6DW0 - chains D and C of the 5 polymer chains in the assembly; structure by electron microscopy, 3.80 A resolution.

== Chain D ==
Molecule: Gamma-aminobutyric acid receptor subunit gamma-2
Organism: Rattus norvegicus
UniProtKB: P18508 (GBRG2_RAT); residues -37 to 428 here correspond to UniProt positions 1-466 (UniProt number = residue number + 38)
Chain sequence (490 residues; row label = number of the first residue in the row; numbers below 1 keep their minus sign (Met-37 is residue -37)):
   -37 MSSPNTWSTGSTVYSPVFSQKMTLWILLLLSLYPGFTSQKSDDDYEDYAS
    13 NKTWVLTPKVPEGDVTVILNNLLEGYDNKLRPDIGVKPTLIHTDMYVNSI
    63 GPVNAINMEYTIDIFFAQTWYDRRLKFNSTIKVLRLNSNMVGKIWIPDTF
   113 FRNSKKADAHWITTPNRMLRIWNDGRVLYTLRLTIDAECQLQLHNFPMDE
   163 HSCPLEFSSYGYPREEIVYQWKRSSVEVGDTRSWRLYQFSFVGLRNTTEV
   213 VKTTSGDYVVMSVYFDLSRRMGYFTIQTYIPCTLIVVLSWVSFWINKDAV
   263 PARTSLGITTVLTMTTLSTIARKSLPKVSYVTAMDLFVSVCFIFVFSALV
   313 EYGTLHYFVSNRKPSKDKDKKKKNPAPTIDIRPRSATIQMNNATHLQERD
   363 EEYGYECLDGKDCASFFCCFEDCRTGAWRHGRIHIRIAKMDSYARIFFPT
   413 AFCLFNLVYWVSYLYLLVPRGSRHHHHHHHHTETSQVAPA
Unresolved in the structure: -37 to 24, 324-452
Differences from the reference sequence: expression tag (429-452)
UniProt features mapped onto this chain:
  - glycosylation (N-linked (GlcNAc...) asparagine): Asn13, Asn90, Asn208
Disulfide bonds: Cys151-Cys165

== Chain C ==
Molecule: Gamma-aminobutyric acid receptor subunit alpha-1
Organism: Rattus norvegicus
UniProtKB: P62813 (GBRA1_RAT); the construct has insertions or renumbered stretches relative to UniProt, so the offset changes along the chain: -26 to 313 = UniProt 1-340; 315-361 = UniProt 409-455
Chain sequence (402 residues; numbered -26 to 375; the number before each row is that of its first residue; numbers below 1 keep their minus sign (Met-26 is residue -26)):
   -26 MKKSRGLSDYLWAWTLILSTLSGRSYGQPSQDELKDNTTVFTRILDRLLD
    24 GYDNRLRPGLGERVTEVKTDIFVTSFGPVSDHDMEYTIDVFFRQSWKDER
    74 LKFKGPMTVLRLNNLMASKIWTPDTFFHNGKKSVAHNMTMPNKLLRITED
   124 GTLLYTMRLTVRAECPMHLEDFPMDAHACPLKFGSYAYTRAEVVYEWTRE
   174 PARSVVVAEDGSRLNQYDLLGQTVDSGIVQSSTGEYVVMTTHFHLKRKIG
   224 YFVIQTYLPCIMTVILSQVSFWLNRESVPARTVFGVTTVLTMTTLSISAR
   274 NSLPKVAYATAMDWFIAVCYAFVFSALIEFATVNYFTKRGTKKTFNSVSK
   324 IDRLSRIAFPLLFGIFNLVYWATYLNREPQLKAPTPHQLVPRGSHHHHHH
   374 HH
Unresolved in the structure: -26 to 11, 308-375
Differences from the reference sequence: linker (314); expression tag (362-375)
UniProt features mapped onto this chain:
  - binding site (4-aminobutanoate): Arg66, Thr129
  - glycosylation (N-linked (GlcNAc...) asparagine): Asn10, Asn110
Disulfide bonds: Cys138-Cys152
Covalent attachments: N-acetylglucosamine (NAG) linked to Asn110
Ligand contacts: gamma-amino-butanoic acid (ABU): Phe64, Arg66, Thr129
From the paper describing this entry:
  - post-translational modification sites: Asn110

== How chain D and chain C interact ==
Residue-residue contacts (51; chain D residue first):
  Val27(D) - Leu29(C)  hydrophobic
  Val27(D) - Leu33(C)  hydrophobic
  Thr28(D) - Leu29(C)
  Leu31(D) - Arg28(C)
  Asn32(D) - Arg28(C)  hydrogen bond
  Asn60(D) - His101(C)
  Arg97(D) - Ala160(C)
  Arg97(D) - Glu165(C)
  Leu98(D) - Arg28(C)
  Leu98(D) - Ala160(C)
  Asn99(D) - Trp94(C)
  Asn99(D) - Thr95(C)
  Asn99(D) - Tyr161(C)
  His122(D) - Lys104(C)
  Ile124(D) - Ser106(C)
  Ile124(D) - Val107(C)
  Ile124(D) - Ala108(C)
  Ile124(D) - Leu132(C)  hydrophobic
  Thr125(D) - Thr98(C)
  Thr125(D) - Met130(C)
  Thr125(D) - Leu132(C)
  Thr126(D) - Thr95(C)
  Thr126(D) - Pro96(C)  hydrogen bond (side chain-backbone)
  Thr126(D) - Asp97(C)
  Asn128(D) - Phe99(C)
  Asn128(D) - Tyr159(C)
  Arg129(D) - Tyr159(C)
  Met130(D) - Tyr159(C)
  Met130(D) - Ala160(C)  hydrophobic
  Met130(D) - Thr206(C)
  Met130(D) - Tyr209(C)  hydrogen bond
  Arg132(D) - Ala160(C)  hydrogen bond (side chain-backbone)
  Arg132(D) - Thr162(C)
  Arg132(D) - Tyr209(C)
  Thr142(D) - Tyr159(C)
  Leu143(D) - Tyr159(C)  hydrogen bond (backbone-side chain)
  Arg144(D) - Phe99(C)
  Arg144(D) - Phe100(C)  hydrogen bond (side chain-backbone)
  Arg144(D) - Tyr159(C)
  Leu198(D) - Met57(C)  hydrophobic
  Gln200(D) - Lys278(C)
  Arg232(D) - Ala280(C)
  Gly234(D) - Ala280(C)
  Tyr235(D) - Val279(C)
  Tyr235(D) - Ala280(C)
  Ile242(D) - Met265(C)  hydrophobic
  Leu246(D) - Val262(C)  hydrophobic
  Val253(D) - Ile301(C)  hydrophobic
  Ile257(D) - Ala304(C)
  Ile257(D) - Asn307(C)
  Ile282(D) - Ile270(C)  hydrophobic
Also at the interface, not in a pair above, chain D (37 interface residues in all): Asn101, Met102, Trp196, Gln239, Trp256, Thr271, Thr275, Ser286
Also at the interface, not in a pair above, chain C (41 interface residues in all): Asp26, Asn27, Asp56, Gly103, Pro139, Val259, Leu263

== Overview ==
The interface between chain D and chain C involves 37 residues on one side and 41 on the other, with 6
hydrogen bonds. Among the polar pairs are Asn32(D)-Arg28(C), Thr126(D)-Pro96(C) and Met130(D)-Tyr209(C).
Ligands of chain C: gamma-amino-butanoic acid. Covalently linked N-acetylglucosamine: at Asn110(C). The paper
reports a modification site at Asn110(C).
Here chain D is Gamma-aminobutyric acid receptor subunit gamma-2 and chain C is Gamma-aminobutyric acid
receptor subunit alpha-1, both from Rattus norvegicus. Entry 6DW0 (Cryo-EM structure of the
benzodiazepine-sensitive alpha1beta1gamma2S tri-heteromeric GABAA receptor in complex with GABA (Whole map))
was determined by electron microscopy (same publication as 6DW1).
